PDB entry 7S4L | electron microscopy, 2.46 A resolution | chains F and D of the 9 polymer chains in the assembly

Chain F:
Name: Particulate methane monooxygenase, A subunit
Organism: Methylomicrobium alcaliphilum (strain DSM 19304 / NCIMB 14124 / VKM B-2133 / 20Z)
Notes: EC 1.14.13.25
UniProt: G4SZ63 (G4SZ63_META2); residues 1-247 here = UniProt positions 1-247
Chain sequence (247 residues; row label = number of the first residue in the row):
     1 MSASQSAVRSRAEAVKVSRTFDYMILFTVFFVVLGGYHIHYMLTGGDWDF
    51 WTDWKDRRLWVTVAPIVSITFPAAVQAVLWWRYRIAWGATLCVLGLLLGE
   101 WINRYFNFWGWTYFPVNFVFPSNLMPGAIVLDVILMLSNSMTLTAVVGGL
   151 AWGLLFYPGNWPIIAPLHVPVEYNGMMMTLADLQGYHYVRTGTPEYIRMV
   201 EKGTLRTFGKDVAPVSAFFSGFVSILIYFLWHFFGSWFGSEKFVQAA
Unresolved in the structure: 1-5, 245-247
Residues lining bound ligands:
  - 6ER ((S)-2,3-bis(hexanoyloxy)propyl(2-(trimethylammonio)ethyl)phosphate): T44, W48, L59, V63, V67, M199
  - 1,2-dihexanoyl-sn-glycero-3-phosphocholine (HXG), molecule 1: R57, L154, Y157, P158, W161, K210, A213, P214, A217, F218
  - 1,2-dihexanoyl-sn-glycero-3-phosphocholine (HXG), molecule 2: F233, F234, S236, W237, G239, S240

Chain D:
Name: Particulate methane monooxygenase, B subunit
Organism: Methylomicrobium alcaliphilum (strain DSM 19304 / NCIMB 14124 / VKM B-2133 / 20Z)
Notes: EC 1.14.13.25
UniProt: G4SZ64 (G4SZ64_META2); residues 1-414 here = UniProt positions 1-414
Chain sequence (414 residues; numbered 1 to 414; the number before each row is that of its first residue):
     1 MKIIKDKVAKLSFVALLVTVTAAMFYTPTASAHGEKSQAAFMRMRTIHWF
    51 DLNWSKDQVSVNETMSISGKFHVFAGWPETVDKPEVAFLNIGIPGPVFIR
   101 AGSWIGGQLVPRSVSLELGETYEFKVLLKARRPGDWHVHTMMNVQGGGPI
   151 IGPGKWVTITGSMGDFKNPITTLTGETIDLETYALDGVYGWHLFWYLLGV
   201 AWMVYWCRKPVFIPRRIAVDAGKADSLITPTDKKVGMAFAAGTLAIVAVS
   251 MGQANEKYPVTTPLQAGLMRGIKSLELPQPTVSVKVVDASYRVPGRAMQM
   301 TLEITNNGDSAVRLAEFNTASVRFLDADVYEDDTNYPDDLLAEEGLSVSD
   351 NSPLAPGETRTVDVTASDAAWEVYRLADLIYDPDSRFAGLLFFIDEDGNR
   401 QMTMVDAPLIPTFI
Unresolved in the structure: 1-32
Metal / ion sites: Cu ion site 1: H33, H139; Cu ion site 2 near H72 (its only coordinating residue here)
Residues lining bound ligands: 1,2-dihexanoyl-sn-glycero-3-phosphocholine (HXG): V247, M251, N255, T261

Interface between chain F and chain D:
Residue-residue contacts - 149 pairs, chain F then chain D:
  S18(F) - I213(D)
  R19(F) - C207(D)  hydrogen bond (side chain-backbone)
  R19(F) - R208(D)  hydrogen bond (side chain-backbone)
  R19(F) - K209(D)
  R19(F) - P210(D)
  R19(F) - V211(D)
  D22(F) - V211(D)  hydrogen bond (side chain-backbone)
  D22(F) - F212(D)
  D22(F) - I213(D)
  I25(F) - F212(D)  hydrophobic
  L26(F) - F212(D)
  T52(F) - L264(D)
  D53(F) - L264(D)
  K55(F) - L264(D)
  D56(F) - L264(D)
  R57(F) - P263(D)
  W80(F) - I228(D)  hydrophobic
  W81(F) - V219(D)
  R82(F) - R215(D)
  R82(F) - R216(D)
  R82(F) - V219(D)
  R82(F) - D220(D)  salt bridge
  Y83(F) - R215(D)  hydrogen bond (backbone-side chain)
  Y83(F) - R216(D)  hydrogen bond
  R84(F) - R215(D)  hydrogen bond (backbone-side chain)
  R84(F) - A224(D)  hydrogen bond (side chain-backbone)
  R84(F) - S226(D)
  I85(F) - V211(D)  hydrophobic
  I85(F) - R215(D)
  A86(F) - W202(D)  hydrophobic
  A86(F) - W206(D)
  W87(F) - W202(D)
  W87(F) - M203(D)  hydrophobic
  W87(F) - W206(D)
  T90(F) - G199(D)
  T90(F) - W202(D)  hydrogen bond
  L91(F) - M203(D)  hydrophobic
  L94(F) - Y196(D)  hydrogen bond (backbone-side chain)
  L94(F) - M203(D)  hydrophobic
  L97(F) - Y196(D)  hydrophobic
  L98(F) - Y196(D)
  W101(F) - H192(D)
  W109(F) - R131(D)
  T112(F) - P96(D)
  Y113(F) - P96(D)
  Y113(F) - R131(D)  hydrogen bond (backbone-side chain)
  Y113(F) - R132(D)
  Y113(F) - M163(D)  hydrophobic
  F114(F) - P96(D)
  P115(F) - R131(D)
  V116(F) - Y189(D)
  N117(F) - L180(D)  hydrogen bond (side chain-backbone)
  N117(F) - E181(D)
  N117(F) - Y183(D)  hydrogen bond (side chain-backbone)
  N117(F) - L185(D)
  F120(F) - V188(D)  hydrophobic
  P121(F) - H192(D)  hydrogen bond (backbone-side chain)
  S122(F) - H192(D)
  N123(F) - H192(D)
  N123(F) - W195(D)
  M125(F) - W195(D)
  M125(F) - Y196(D)  hydrophobic
  M125(F) - G199(D)
  P126(F) - W195(D)  hydrophobic
  D132(F) - W202(D)
  V133(F) - W202(D)  hydrophobic
  V133(F) - G236(D)
  V133(F) - A240(D)  hydrophobic
  M136(F) - W206(D)  hydrophobic
  M136(F) - I228(D)  hydrophobic
  M136(F) - D232(D)
  M136(F) - K233(D)  hydrogen bond (backbone-side chain)
  M136(F) - G236(D)
  L137(F) - K233(D)
  L155(F) - L244(D)  hydrophobic
  P158(F) - V247(D)  hydrophobic
  P158(F) - M251(D)  hydrophobic
  W161(F) - M251(D)  hydrophobic
  W161(F) - A254(D)
  W161(F) - N255(D)  hydrogen bond
  P162(F) - W191(D)
  P162(F) - S250(D)
  I163(F) - V188(D)  hydrophobic
  I163(F) - W191(D)  hydrophobic
  I163(F) - H192(D)
  A165(F) - T261(D)
  P166(F) - Y183(D)  hydrogen bond (backbone-side chain)
  P166(F) - A184(D)  hydrophobic
  P166(F) - Y258(D)
  H168(F) - T261(D)
  H168(F) - T262(D)  hydrogen bond (backbone-backbone)
  H168(F) - L264(D)
  V169(F) - T172(D)
  P170(F) - T172(D)
  P170(F) - L173(D)  hydrogen bond (backbone-backbone)
  P170(F) - V260(D)  hydrophobic
  P170(F) - T262(D)
  V171(F) - T171(D)
  V171(F) - T172(D)
  Y173(F) - A101(D)  hydrogen bond (side chain-backbone)
  Y173(F) - L109(D)
  N174(F) - A101(D)
  N174(F) - L109(D)
  M176(F) - P111(D)  hydrophobic
  M176(F) - M269(D)  hydrophobic
  M177(F) - T262(D)
  M177(F) - Q265(D)
  M178(F) - P111(D)  hydrophobic
  T179(F) - T262(D)
  T179(F) - P263(D)
  T179(F) - L264(D)
  L180(F) - L180(D)  hydrophobic
  L180(F) - Y183(D)  hydrophobic
  A181(F) - L264(D)  hydrophobic
  D182(F) - L264(D)
  D182(F) - Q265(D)  hydrogen bond (side chain-backbone)
  L183(F) - I170(D)  hydrophobic
  Q184(F) - L180(D)
  Y186(F) - R100(D)  hydrogen bond (backbone-side chain)
  Y186(F) - G102(D)
  Y186(F) - S103(D)  hydrogen bond
  Y186(F) - P111(D)  hydrophobic
  H187(F) - I99(D)
  H187(F) - R100(D)  hydrogen bond (backbone-backbone)
  H187(F) - N168(D)  hydrogen bond
  Y188(F) - P96(D)  hydrophobic
  Y188(F) - R131(D)
  Y188(F) - N168(D)
  Y188(F) - E181(D)  hydrogen bond
  V189(F) - N90(D)
  V189(F) - I91(D)
  R190(F) - N90(D)
  T191(F) - N90(D)
  T191(F) - I91(D)
  T191(F) - G92(D)
  T191(F) - I93(D)
  P194(F) - F88(D)  hydrophobic
  P194(F) - N143(D)
  E195(F) - F88(D)
  E195(F) - R112(D)
  E195(F) - S113(D)  hydrogen bond (side chain-backbone)
  Y196(F) - V86(D)  hydrophobic
  Y196(F) - N143(D)
  Y196(F) - V144(D)  hydrogen bond (side chain-backbone)
  Y196(F) - Q145(D)  hydrogen bond (side chain-backbone)
  R198(F) - Q265(D)  hydrogen bond (side chain-backbone)
  R198(F) - A266(D)
  V200(F) - A266(D)  hydrophobic
  E241(F) - R216(D)  salt bridge
Other interface residues (no listed pair), chain F (87 interface residues in all): F21, W54, Y105, W111, I129, V130, G159, L167, E172, G185, E201, K202
Other interface residues (no listed pair), chain D (89 interface residues in all): G95, F98, W104, V110, M141, F166, I178, T182, L198, V200, P214, M237, F239, T243

In short:
87 residues of chain F face 89 of chain D across their interface, with 29 hydrogen bonds and 2 salt bridges.
Among the polar pairs are R82(F)-D220(D), E241(F)-R216(D) and R19(F)-C207(D). One
1,2-dihexanoyl-sn-glycero-3-phosphocholine molecule is bound between chain F and chain D.
Here chain F is Particulate methane monooxygenase, A subunit and chain D is Particulate methane monooxygenase,
B subunit, both from Methylomicrobium alcaliphilum (strain DSM 19304 / NCIMB 14124 / VKM B-2133 / 20Z). Entry
7S4L (CryoEM structure of Methylotuvimicrobium alcaliphilum 20Z pMMO in a POPC nanodisc at 2.46 Angstrom
resolution) was determined by electron microscopy together with 7S4H, 7S4I, 7S4J, 7S4K, 7S4M, 7T4O and 7T4P
from the same study.
